PDB entry 7MZJ | X-ray diffraction, 2.40 A resolution | chains N and M of the 5 polymer chains in the assembly

== Chain N ==
Name: PDI 93 heavy chain
From: Homo sapiens
Amino-acid sequence (233 residues; row label = number of the first residue in the row):
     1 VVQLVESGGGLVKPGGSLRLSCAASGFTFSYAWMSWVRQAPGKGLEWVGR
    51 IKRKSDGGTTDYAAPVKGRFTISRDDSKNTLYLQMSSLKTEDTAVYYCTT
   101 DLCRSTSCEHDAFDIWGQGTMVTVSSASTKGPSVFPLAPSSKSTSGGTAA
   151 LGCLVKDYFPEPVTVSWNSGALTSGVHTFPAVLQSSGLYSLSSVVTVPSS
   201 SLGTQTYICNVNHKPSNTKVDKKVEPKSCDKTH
Not modelled in the structure: 141-146, 227-233
Cystine bridges: Cys-22/Cys-98, Cys-103/Cys-108, Cys-153/Cys-209

== Chain M ==
Name: PDI 93 light chain
From: Homo sapiens
Amino-acid sequence (215 residues; numbered 1 to 215; the number before each row is that of its first residue):
     1 DIQMTQSPSSLSASVGDRVTVTCRASQSIRSYLNWYQQKPGKAPKLLIYA
    51 ASSLQSGVPSRFSGSGSGTDFTLTISSLQPEDFATYYCQQSYTTPAITFG
   101 QGTRVQIKRTVAAPSVFIFPPSDEQLKSGTASVVCLLNNFYPREAKVQWK
   151 VDNALQSGNSQESVTEQDSKDSTYSLSSTLTLSKADYEKHKVYACEVTHQ
   201 GLSSPVTKSFNRGEC
Not modelled in the structure: 213-215
Cystine bridges: Cys-23/Cys-88, Cys-135/Cys-195

== Chain N / chain M interface ==
Contacting residue pairs - 67 pairs, chain N then chain M:
  Gln-39(N) / Gln-38(M)  hydrogen bond
  Gln-39(N) / Tyr-87(M)  hydrogen bond
  Gly-44(N) / Tyr-87(M)
  Leu-45(N) / Gln-38(M)
  Leu-45(N) / Pro-44(M)  hydrophobic
  Leu-45(N) / Tyr-87(M)  hydrophobic
  Leu-45(N) / Phe-99(M)
  Trp-47(N) / Pro-95(M)
  Trp-47(N) / Ala-96(M)  hydrophobic
  Trp-47(N) / Ile-97(M)
  Trp-47(N) / Phe-99(M)
  Arg-50(N) / Thr-94(M)  hydrogen bond (side chain-backbone)
  Asp-61(N) / Pro-95(M)
  Tyr-97(N) / Gln-38(M)
  Tyr-97(N) / Lys-42(M)
  Tyr-97(N) / Ala-43(M)  hydrophobic
  Leu-102(N) / Leu-46(M)  hydrophobic
  Leu-102(N) / Gln-55(M)
  Asp-111(N) / Asn-34(M)
  Asp-111(N) / Tyr-36(M)
  Asp-111(N) / Gln-89(M)  hydrogen bond (backbone-side chain)
  Asp-111(N) / Ser-91(M)
  Asp-111(N) / Ile-97(M)
  Ala-112(N) / Asn-34(M)
  Ala-112(N) / Tyr-36(M)
  Phe-113(N) / Tyr-36(M)  hydrogen bond (backbone-side chain)
  Phe-113(N) / Leu-46(M)
  Phe-113(N) / Gln-89(M)
  Phe-113(N) / Phe-99(M)  hydrophobic
  Asp-114(N) / Leu-46(M)
  Asp-114(N) / Gln-55(M)
  Trp-116(N) / Tyr-36(M)  hydrophobic
  Trp-116(N) / Ala-43(M)  hydrophobic
  Trp-116(N) / Pro-44(M)
  Gly-117(N) / Ala-43(M)
  Phe-135(N) / Ser-122(M)
  Phe-135(N) / Glu-124(M)
  Phe-135(N) / Gln-125(M)
  Pro-136(N) / Ser-122(M)
  Leu-137(N) / Phe-119(M)
  Leu-137(N) / Val-134(M)  hydrophobic
  Ala-138(N) / Phe-119(M)
  Thr-148(N) / Phe-117(M)
  Ala-150(N) / Phe-117(M)  hydrophobic
  Ala-150(N) / Phe-119(M)
  Leu-154(N) / Ser-132(M)
  Lys-156(N) / Gln-125(M)
  Lys-156(N) / Ser-132(M)
  His-177(N) / Asn-138(M)  hydrogen bond
  His-177(N) / Asn-139(M)
  His-177(N) / Ser-175(M)
  Phe-179(N) / Leu-136(M)  hydrophobic
  Phe-179(N) / Ser-163(M)
  Phe-179(N) / Thr-165(M)
  Phe-179(N) / Ser-175(M)
  Phe-179(N) / Leu-176(M)
  Phe-179(N) / Ser-177(M)
  Pro-180(N) / Ser-163(M)
  Pro-180(N) / Val-164(M)
  Pro-180(N) / Thr-165(M)
  Val-182(N) / Gln-161(M)
  Val-182(N) / Glu-162(M)
  Val-182(N) / Ser-163(M)
  Leu-183(N) / Gln-161(M)  hydrogen bond (backbone-side chain)
  Gln-184(N) / Gln-161(M)
  Val-194(N) / Leu-136(M)  hydrophobic
  Thr-196(N) / Asn-138(M)
Also at the interface, not in a pair above, chain N (38 interface residues in all): Trp-33, Val-37, Glu-109, His-110, Ala-149, Leu-151, Thr-178, Ser-192
Also at the interface, not in a pair above, chain M (38 interface residues in all): Tyr-32, Tyr-49, Ala-50, Ser-128

== In short ==
The chain N/chain M interface involves 38 residues from each chain; the contacts include 7 hydrogen bonds.
Polar pairs include Gln-39(N)/Gln-38(M), Gln-39(N)/Tyr-87(M) and Arg-50(N)/Thr-94(M).
Here chain N is PDI 93 heavy chain and chain M is PDI 93 light chain, both from Homo sapiens. Entry 7MZJ
(SARS-CoV-2 receptor binding domain bound to Fab WCSL 129 and Fab PDI 93) was determined by X-ray diffraction
together with 7MZF, 7MZH and 7MZK from the same study.
